5X6G - chains B and C of the 4 polymer chains in the assembly; structure by X-ray diffraction, 3.05 A resolution.

Chain B:
Protein: Mothers against decapentaplegic homolog 5
Source organism: Mus musculus
Notes: fragment: MH1 domain
UniProtKB: P97454 (SMAD5_MOUSE); residues 1-143 here = UniProt positions 1-143
Sequence (150 residues; row label = number of the first residue in the row):
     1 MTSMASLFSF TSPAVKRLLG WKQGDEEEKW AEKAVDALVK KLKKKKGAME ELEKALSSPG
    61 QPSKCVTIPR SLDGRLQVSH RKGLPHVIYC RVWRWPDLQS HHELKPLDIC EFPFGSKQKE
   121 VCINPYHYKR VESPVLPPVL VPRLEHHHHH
Unresolved in the structure: 1-10, 134-150
Sequence notes: expression tag (144-150)
Curated features (UniProtKB/Swiss-Prot):
  - binding site (Zn(2+)): Cys-65, Cys-110, Cys-122, His-127
  - modified residue: Thr-2 (N-acetylthreonine)
Metal / ion sites: Zn2+: Cys-65, Cys-110, Cys-122, His-127
From the paper describing this entry:
  - binding site for the 16-nt DNA strand (chain C): Arg-75
  - binding site for the 16-nt DNA strand: Gln-77, Lys-82
  - mutagenesis - H80A: unchanged binding to palindromic SBE DNA

Chain C:
Molecule: 16-nt DNA strand
Sequence (16 nucleotides; row label = number of the first residue in the row):
     1 ATCAGTCTAG ACATAC
Unresolved in the structure: 16

How chain B and chain C interact:
Contacting residue pairs (6):
  Arg-75(B) / DA4(C)  hydrogen bond to the base
  Arg-75(B) / DG5(C)  hydrogen bond to the base
  Gln-77(B) / DC7(C)  base contact
  Lys-82(B) / DT6(C)  base contact
  His-101(B) / DC3(C)  salt bridge to the phosphate
  His-102(B) / DC3(C)  salt bridge to the phosphate

In short:
Chain B and chain C each contribute 5 residues to their interface; the contacts include 2 hydrogen bonds and 2
salt bridges. Polar contacts include Arg-75(B)/DA4(C), Arg-75(B)/DG5(C) and His-101(B)/DC3(C). The paper
reports a binding site for the 16-nt DNA strand at Gln-77(B) and Lys-82(B); H80A of chain B leaves binding to
palindromic SBE DNA unchanged.
Chain B is Mothers against decapentaplegic homolog 5 (Mus musculus) and chain C is a 16-nt DNA strand; the
structure, Crystal Structure of SMAD5-MH1/palindromic SBE DNA complex, was determined by X-ray diffraction,
deposited together with 5X6H and 5X6M.
